PDB entry 3VHH | X-ray diffraction, 2.26 A resolution | chains A and B of the 4 polymer chains in the assembly

# Chain A (and B)
Molecule: Avidin
Organism: Gallus gallus
Notes: chain B of this document is another copy of the same molecule, construct and numbering; everything in this record applies to it too
UniProt: P02701 (AVID_CHICK); residues 1-123 here correspond to UniProt positions 25-147 (UniProt number = residue number + 24)
Chain sequence (123 residues; numbered 1 to 123; the number before each row is that of its first residue):
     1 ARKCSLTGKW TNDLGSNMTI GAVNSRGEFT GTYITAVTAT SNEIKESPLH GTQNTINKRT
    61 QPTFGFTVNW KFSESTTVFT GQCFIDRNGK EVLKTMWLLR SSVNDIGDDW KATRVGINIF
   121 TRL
Cystine bridges: Cys-4/Cys-83
Covalently attached groups: N-acetylglucosamine (NAG) linked to Asn-17
Ligand contacts: VHH (5-[(3aS,4S,6aR)-1,3-dimethyl-2-oxohexahydro-1H-thieno[3,4-d]imidazol-4-yl]pentanoic acid): Asn-12, Leu-14, Ser-16, Tyr-33, Thr-35, Val-37, Thr-38, Ala-39, Thr-40, Trp-70, Phe-72, Ser-73, Ser-75, Thr-77, Phe-79, Trp-97, Leu-99, Asn-118
UniProt features mapped onto this chain:
  - binding site (biotin): Tyr-33
  - glycosylation: Asn-17 (N-linked (GlcNAc...) asparagine)

# Interface between chain A and chain B
Pairs across the interface (113; chain A residue first):
  Arg-26(A) / His-50(B)
  Arg-26(A) / Asn-69(B)
  Glu-28(A) / His-50(B)  salt bridge
  Pro-48(A) / Arg-26(B)
  His-50(A) / Glu-28(B)  salt bridge
  His-50(A) / Thr-52(B)
  Thr-52(A) / His-50(B)
  Thr-52(A) / Thr-67(B)
  Thr-52(A) / Asn-69(B)
  Gln-53(A) / Asn-69(B)
  Asn-54(A) / Asn-69(B)
  Asn-54(A) / Trp-70(B)
  Asn-54(A) / Ser-73(B)
  Asn-54(A) / Glu-74(B)
  Asn-54(A) / Ser-75(B)
  Asn-54(A) / Thr-76(B)
  Ile-56(A) / Trp-70(B)
  Ile-56(A) / Lys-71(B)
  Ile-56(A) / Ser-73(B)
  Ile-56(A) / Glu-74(B)
  Asn-57(A) / Glu-74(B)  hydrogen bond
  Arg-59(A) / Glu-74(B)  salt bridge
  Arg-59(A) / Ser-102(B)
  Arg-59(A) / Asn-104(B)  hydrogen bond
  Gln-61(A) / Asn-104(B)  hydrogen bond (side chain-backbone)
  Thr-63(A) / Glu-74(B)  hydrogen bond (side chain-backbone)
  Thr-63(A) / Ser-75(B)
  Thr-63(A) / Thr-76(B)  hydrogen bond
  Thr-63(A) / Arg-100(B)
  Thr-63(A) / Ser-101(B)
  Thr-63(A) / Ser-102(B)
  Phe-64(A) / Thr-76(B)
  Gly-65(A) / Thr-67(B)  hydrogen bond (backbone-side chain)
  Gly-65(A) / Thr-76(B)
  Gly-65(A) / Val-78(B)
  Phe-66(A) / Thr-67(B)  hydrogen bond (backbone-side chain)
  Thr-67(A) / Thr-52(B)
  Thr-67(A) / Gly-65(B)
  Thr-67(A) / Phe-66(B)
  Asn-69(A) / Arg-26(B)
  Asn-69(A) / Thr-52(B)
  Asn-69(A) / Gln-53(B)  hydrogen bond (side chain-backbone)
  Asn-69(A) / Asn-54(B)
  Trp-70(A) / Asn-54(B)
  Trp-70(A) / Ile-56(B)
  Lys-71(A) / Ile-56(B)
  Phe-72(A) / Ile-56(B)
  Ser-73(A) / Asn-54(B)
  Ser-73(A) / Ile-56(B)
  Glu-74(A) / Asn-54(B)  hydrogen bond (backbone-side chain)
  Glu-74(A) / Ile-56(B)
  Glu-74(A) / Asn-57(B)  hydrogen bond
  Glu-74(A) / Arg-59(B)  salt bridge
  Glu-74(A) / Thr-63(B)  hydrogen bond (backbone-side chain)
  Ser-75(A) / Asn-54(B)
  Ser-75(A) / Thr-63(B)
  Thr-76(A) / Asn-54(B)
  Thr-76(A) / Thr-63(B)  hydrogen bond
  Thr-76(A) / Phe-64(B)
  Thr-76(A) / Gly-65(B)
  Thr-76(A) / Thr-80(B)
  Val-78(A) / Gly-65(B)
  Val-78(A) / Val-78(B)  hydrophobic
  Val-78(A) / Phe-79(B)
  Val-78(A) / Thr-80(B)
  Phe-79(A) / Val-78(B)
  Thr-80(A) / Thr-76(B)
  Thr-80(A) / Val-78(B)
  Thr-80(A) / Leu-98(B)
  Thr-80(A) / Arg-100(B)
  Gly-81(A) / Arg-100(B)
  Gln-82(A) / Arg-100(B)  hydrogen bond
  Gln-82(A) / Ser-101(B)
  Gln-82(A) / Ser-102(B)
  Gln-82(A) / Val-103(B)  hydrogen bond (side chain-backbone)
  Phe-84(A) / Arg-100(B)
  Phe-84(A) / Val-103(B)
  Phe-84(A) / Asp-105(B)
  Phe-84(A) / Ile-106(B)  hydrophobic
  Phe-84(A) / Asp-109(B)
  Asp-86(A) / Ile-106(B)
  Val-92(A) / Ile-106(B)  hydrophobic
  Lys-94(A) / Arg-100(B)
  Lys-94(A) / Ile-106(B)
  Lys-94(A) / Asp-109(B)
  Met-96(A) / Leu-98(B)  hydrophobic
  Met-96(A) / Thr-113(B)
  Trp-97(A) / Leu-98(B)
  Leu-98(A) / Thr-80(B)
  Leu-98(A) / Met-96(B)  hydrophobic
  Leu-98(A) / Trp-97(B)
  Leu-98(A) / Leu-98(B)  hydrophobic
  Arg-100(A) / Thr-63(B)
  Arg-100(A) / Thr-80(B)
  Arg-100(A) / Gly-81(B)
  Arg-100(A) / Gln-82(B)  hydrogen bond
  Arg-100(A) / Phe-84(B)
  Arg-100(A) / Lys-94(B)
  Ser-101(A) / Thr-63(B)
  Ser-101(A) / Gln-82(B)
  Ser-102(A) / Arg-59(B)  hydrogen bond
  Ser-102(A) / Thr-63(B)
  Ser-102(A) / Gln-82(B)  hydrogen bond
  Val-103(A) / Arg-59(B)
  Val-103(A) / Gln-82(B)  hydrogen bond (backbone-side chain)
  Val-103(A) / Phe-84(B)  hydrophobic
  Asn-104(A) / Arg-59(B)  hydrogen bond
  Asn-104(A) / Gln-61(B)
  Asp-105(A) / Phe-84(B)
  Ile-106(A) / Phe-84(B)  hydrophobic
  Asp-109(A) / Phe-84(B)
  Asp-109(A) / Lys-94(B)
  Thr-113(A) / Met-96(B)
Also at the interface, not in a pair above, chain A (48 interface residues in all): Gly-51, Thr-55, Arg-87
Also at the interface, not in a pair above, chain B (45 interface residues in all): Gly-51, Thr-55, Phe-72, Val-92

# In short
48 residues of chain A face 45 of chain B across their interface; the contacts include 19 hydrogen bonds and 4
salt bridges. Polar pairs include Glu-28(A)/His-50(B), Arg-59(A)/Glu-74(B) and Asn-57(A)/Glu-74(B). Bound to
chain A: compound VHH. Covalently linked N-acetylglucosamine: at Asn-17(A).
Both chains are Avidin (Gallus gallus). Entry 3VHH (Crystal structure of DiMe-biotin-avidin complex) was
determined by X-ray diffraction (same publication as 3VGW, 3VHI and 3VHM).
